Entry 6O5B (electron microscopy, 3.60 A resolution); this record covers chains A and G of the 12 polymer chains in the assembly.

Chain A (and G):
Name: Calcium uniporter protein, mitochondrial
Organism: Homo sapiens
Notes: chain G of this document is another copy of the same molecule, construct and numbering; everything in this record applies to it too
Reference sequence: Q8NE86 (MCU_HUMAN); numbering as in UniProt (aligned over 1-351)
Sequence (351 residues; row label = number of the first residue in the row):
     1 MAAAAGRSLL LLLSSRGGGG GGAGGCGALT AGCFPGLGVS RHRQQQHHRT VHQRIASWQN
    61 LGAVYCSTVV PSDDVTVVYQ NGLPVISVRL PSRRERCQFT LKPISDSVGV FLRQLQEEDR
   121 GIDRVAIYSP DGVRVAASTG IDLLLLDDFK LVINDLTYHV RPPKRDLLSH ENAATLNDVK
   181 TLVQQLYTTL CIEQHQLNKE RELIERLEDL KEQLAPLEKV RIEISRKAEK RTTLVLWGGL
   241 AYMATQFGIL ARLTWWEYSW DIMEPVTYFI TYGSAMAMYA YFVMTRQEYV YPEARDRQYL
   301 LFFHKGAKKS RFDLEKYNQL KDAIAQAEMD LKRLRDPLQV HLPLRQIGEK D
Disordered / not traced: 1-73, 347-351 (chain G: 1-74, 165-176, 337-351)
Swiss-Prot annotation at these positions:
  - region: T285 to V290 (Juxtamembrane helix)
  - motif: W260 to Y268 (Selectivity filter)
  - binding site (Ca(2+)): E264
  - modified residue: S57 (Phosphoserine), S92 (Phosphoserine), C97 (S-glutathionyl cysteine), K332 (N6-acetyllysine)
  - mutagenesis: S57 (S57A: Decreased MCU current; when associated with A-92), C66 (C66A: Does not affect glutathionylation in response to reactive oxygen species), S92 (S92A: Decreased MCU current; when associated with A-57; S92A: Impairs calcium uptake, but has no effect on oligomerization and interaction with MICU1 and MICU2), C97 (C97A: Abolished glutathionylation in response to reactive oxygen species), D123 (D123R: No effect on calcium uptake in presence of high concentrations of calcium. Abolished dimerization of MCU), K180 (K180A: No effect on calcium uptake, oligomerization and interaction with MICU1 and MICU2), C191 (C191A: Does not affect glutathionylation in response to reactive oxygen species), L240 (L240W: Abolished calcium uptake), A241 (A241W: Abolished interaction with EMRE/SMDT1 and calcium uptake), G248 (G248W: Abolished calcium uptake), E257 (E257A: According to a report, inhibits calcium uptake. According to a subsequent report, does not affect greatly calcium uptake; E257S: Does not affect greatly calcium uptake), S259 (S259A: Does not inhibit calcium uptake. Strongly reduced sensitivity to ruthenium red inhibition; S259R: Prevents entrance of calcium into the pore), 16 further mutagenesis entries in UniProt
Bound ions: Ca2+: E264 (shared with 1 residue of chain C; 1 residue of chain E; E264(G) of chain G)
Reported in the primary citation:
  - Ca2+ coordination: E264
  - mutagenesis - D123R: abolished binding to dimerization of HsMCU
  - post-translational modification sites: C97 (citing earlier work)

How chain A and chain G interact:
Contacting residue pairs (18):
  Q185(A) - T189(G)
  L186(A) - L186(G)  hydrophobic
  L186(A) - T189(G)
  L186(A) - L190(G)  hydrophobic
  T189(A) - Q185(G)
  T189(A) - L186(G)
  T189(A) - T189(G)  hydrogen bond
  L190(A) - L182(G)  hydrophobic
  L190(A) - L186(G)  hydrophobic
  I204(A) - I104(G)
  E205(A) - I104(G)
  E208(A) - G82(G)
  E208(A) - L83(G)
  E208(A) - K102(G)
  E208(A) - I104(G)
  E212(A) - L83(G)
  E212(A) - T100(G)
  E212(A) - K102(G)
Interface residues without a listed pair, chain A (10 interface residues in all): E264, H341
Interface residues without a listed pair, chain G (14 interface residues in all): P103, S105, T181, E264

Overview:
The interface between chain A and chain G involves 10 residues on one side and 14 on the other; the contacts
include 1 hydrogen bond. Its one hydrogen-bonded contact is T189(A)-T189(G). From the paper: D123R of chain A
abolishes binding to dimerization of HsMCU; Ca2+ coordination by E264(A).
Chain A and chain G are both Calcium uniporter protein, mitochondrial (Homo sapiens); the structure, Monomer
of a cation channel, was determined by electron microscopy together with 6O58 from the same study.
